3DFP - chains B and C of the 4 polymer chains in the assembly; structure by X-ray diffraction, 2.05 A resolution.

[Chain B (and C)]
Molecule: Fructose-bisphosphate aldolase A
Organism: Oryctolagus cuniculus
Notes: EC 4.1.2.13; chain C of this document is another copy of the same molecule, construct and numbering; everything in this record applies to it too
Reference sequence: P00883 (ALDOA_RABIT); residues 1-363 here correspond to UniProt positions 2-364 (UniProt number = residue number + 1)
Amino-acid sequence (363 residues; numbered 1 to 363; the number before each row is that of its first residue):
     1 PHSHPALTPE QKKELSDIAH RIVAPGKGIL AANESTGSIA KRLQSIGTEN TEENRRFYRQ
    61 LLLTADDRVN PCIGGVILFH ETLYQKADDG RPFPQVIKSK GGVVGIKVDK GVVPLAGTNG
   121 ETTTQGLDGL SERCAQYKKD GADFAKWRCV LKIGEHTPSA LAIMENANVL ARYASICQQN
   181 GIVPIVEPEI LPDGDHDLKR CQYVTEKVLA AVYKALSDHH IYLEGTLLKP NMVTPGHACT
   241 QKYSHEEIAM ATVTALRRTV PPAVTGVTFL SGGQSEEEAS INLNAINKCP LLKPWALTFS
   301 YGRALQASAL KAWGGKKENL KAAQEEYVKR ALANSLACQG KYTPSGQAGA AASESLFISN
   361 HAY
Not modelled in the structure: 346-358 (chain C: 348-358)
Differences from the reference sequence: engineered mutation Asn33 (Asp34 in P00883)
Swiss-Prot annotation at these positions:
  - active site: Glu187 (Proton acceptor), Lys229 (Schiff-base intermediate with dihydroxyacetone-P)
  - binding site (beta-D-fructose 1,6-bisphosphate): Arg42, Ser271 to Gly273, Ser300, Arg303
  - site: Cys72 (Essential for substrate cleavage), Lys107 (Essential for substrate cleavage), Lys146 (Alkylation inactivates the enzyme), His361 (Alkylation inactivates the enzyme), Tyr363 (Necessary for preference for fructose 1,6-bisphosphate over fructose 1-phosphate)
  - modified residue: Thr8 (Phosphothreonine), Ser35 (Phosphoserine), Ser38 (Phosphoserine), Lys41 (N6-acetyllysine), Ser45 (Phosphoserine), Lys98 (N6-(2-hydroxyisobutyryl)lysine), Lys107 (N6-acetyllysine), Lys110 (N6-acetyllysine), Ser131 (Phosphoserine), Lys146 (N6-(2-hydroxyisobutyryl)lysine), Ser271 (Phosphoserine), Lys311 (N6-malonyllysine), Lys329 (N6-acetyllysine), Asn360 (Deamidated asparagine)
  - cross-link: Lys41 (Glycyl lysine isopeptide (Lys-Gly) (interchain with G-Cter in SUMO1))

[Chain B / chain C interface]
Pairs across the interface (64):
  Pro1(B) with Pro158(C); Arg200(C), hydrogen bond (backbone-side chain); Tyr203(C), hydrophobic
  His2(B) with Gly154(C); Glu155(C), hydrogen bond (side chain-backbone); Arg200(C); Tyr203(C), hydrogen bond (backbone-side chain)
  Ser3(B) with Tyr203(C)
  Pro9(B) with His361(C)
  Lys12(B) with His361(C); Tyr363(C), hydrogen bond (side chain-backbone)
  Lys13(B) with His361(C)
  Ser16(B) with His361(C)
  Glu155(B) with His2(C), hydrogen bond (backbone-side chain)
  Thr157(B) with Pro1(C)
  Pro158(B) with Pro1(C)
  Arg200(B) with Pro1(C), hydrogen bond (side chain-backbone); His2(C), hydrogen bond
  Tyr203(B) with His2(C), hydrogen bond (side chain-backbone); Ser3(C); His220(C)
  Val204(B) with Pro1(C)
  Lys207(B) with Ser217(C), hydrogen bond (side chain-backbone); His220(C), hydrogen bond
  Ala210(B) with Ser217(C)
  Ala211(B) with Lys214(C)
  Lys214(B) with Ala210(C); Ala211(C); Lys214(C)
  Ser217(B) with Lys207(C), hydrogen bond (backbone-side chain); Ala210(C)
  His220(B) with Tyr203(C), hydrogen bond; Lys207(C)
  Tyr222(B) with Arg258(C); His361(C)
  Leu223(B) with Arg258(C)
  Glu224(B) with Arg258(C), salt bridge
  Arg257(B) with Pro261(C); Pro262(C); Ala263(C), hydrogen bond (backbone-backbone)
  Arg258(B) with Tyr222(C); Leu223(C); Glu224(C), salt bridge; Pro261(C); Ala263(C)
  Val260(B) with Pro262(C)
  Pro261(B) with Arg257(C); Arg258(C)
  Pro262(B) with Arg257(C); Val260(C); Pro262(C); Pro294(C), hydrophobic
  Ala263(B) with Arg257(C), hydrogen bond (backbone-backbone); Arg258(C)
  Leu292(B) with Pro294(C), hydrophobic
  Pro294(B) with Pro262(C), hydrophobic; Leu292(C), hydrophobic
  Trp295(B) with Pro262(C), hydrophobic
  His361(B) with Pro9(C); Lys12(C); Lys13(C); Ser16(C); Tyr222(C), hydrogen bond
  Tyr363(B) with Lys12(C), hydrogen bond (backbone-side chain)
Interface residues without a listed pair, chain B (38 interface residues in all): Gly154, His156, Thr254, Thr259, Ala362
Interface residues without a listed pair, chain C (37 interface residues in all): Thr157, Ile163, Val204, Thr259, Trp295, Ala362

[Overview]
38 residues of chain B and 37 residues of chain C are in contact, with 16 hydrogen bonds and 2 salt bridges.
Among the polar pairs are Glu224(B)-Arg258(C), Pro1(B)-Arg200(C) and His2(B)-Glu155(C).
Both chains are Fructose-bisphosphate aldolase A (Oryctolagus cuniculus). Entry 3DFP (Phosphate ions in D33N
mutant fructose-1,6-bisphosphate aldolase from rabbit muscle) was determined by X-ray diffraction together
with 3DFN, 3DFO, 3DFQ, 3DFS and 3DFT from the same study.
